PDB entry 8E92 | electron microscopy, 3.96 A resolution | chains C and D of the 4 polymer chains in the assembly

Chain C:
Protein: Glutamate receptor ionotropic, NMDA 1
Source organism: Homo sapiens
UniProt: Q05586 (NMDZ1_HUMAN); residue numbers follow UniProt; this construct covers 1-847
Amino-acid sequence (847 residues; row label = number of the first residue in the row):
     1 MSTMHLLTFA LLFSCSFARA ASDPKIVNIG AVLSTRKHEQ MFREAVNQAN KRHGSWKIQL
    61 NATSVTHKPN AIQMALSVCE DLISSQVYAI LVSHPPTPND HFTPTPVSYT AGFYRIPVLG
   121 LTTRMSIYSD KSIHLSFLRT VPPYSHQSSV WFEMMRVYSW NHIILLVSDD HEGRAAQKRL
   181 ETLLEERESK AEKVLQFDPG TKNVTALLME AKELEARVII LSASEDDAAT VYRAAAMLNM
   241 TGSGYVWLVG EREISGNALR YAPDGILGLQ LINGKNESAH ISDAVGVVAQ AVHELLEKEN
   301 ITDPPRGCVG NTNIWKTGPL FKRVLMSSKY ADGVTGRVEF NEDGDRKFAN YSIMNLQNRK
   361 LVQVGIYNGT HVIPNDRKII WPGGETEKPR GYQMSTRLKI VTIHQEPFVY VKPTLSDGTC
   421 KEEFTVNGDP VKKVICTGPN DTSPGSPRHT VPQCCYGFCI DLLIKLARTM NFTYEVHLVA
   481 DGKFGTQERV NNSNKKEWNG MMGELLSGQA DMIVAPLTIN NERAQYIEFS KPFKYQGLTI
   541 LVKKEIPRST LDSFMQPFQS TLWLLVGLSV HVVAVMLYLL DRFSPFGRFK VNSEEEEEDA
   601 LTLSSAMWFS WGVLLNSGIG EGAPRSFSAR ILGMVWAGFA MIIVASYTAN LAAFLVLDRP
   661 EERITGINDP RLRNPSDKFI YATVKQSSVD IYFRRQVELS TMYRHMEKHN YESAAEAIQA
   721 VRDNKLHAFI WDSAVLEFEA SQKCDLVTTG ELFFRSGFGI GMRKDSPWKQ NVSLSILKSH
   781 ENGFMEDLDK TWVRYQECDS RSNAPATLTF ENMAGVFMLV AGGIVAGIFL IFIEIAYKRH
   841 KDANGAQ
Not modelled in the structure: 1-24, 545-663, 799-847
Construct notes: conflict His5 (Arg in Q05586), Phe9 (Leu in Q05586), Phe17 (Val in Q05586), Ser22 (Cys in Q05586), Asn844 (Arg in Q05586), Gly845 (Arg in Q05586), Ala846 (Lys in Q05586)
Swiss-Prot annotation at these positions:
  - region: Leu603 to Pro624 (Pore-forming)
  - binding site (glycine): Pro516, Thr518, Arg523, Ser688, Asp732
  - glycosylation (N-linked (GlcNAc...) asparagine): Asn61, Asn203, Asn239, Asn276, Asn300, Asn350, Asn368, Asn440, Asn471, Asn491, Asn674, Asn771
Cystine bridges: Cys79-Cys308, Cys420-Cys454, Cys436-Cys455
Glycans and other covalent adducts: N-acetylglucosamine (NAG) linked to Asn61, Asn203, Asn276, Asn350, Asn368, Asn771
What the authors report for this chain:
  - post-translational modification sites: Asn368

Chain D:
Protein: Glutamate receptor ionotropic, NMDA 2C
Source organism: Homo sapiens
UniProt: Q14957 (NMDE3_HUMAN); residue numbers follow UniProt; this construct covers 26-849
Amino-acid sequence (880 residues; numbered -30 to 849; the number before each row is that of its first residue; numbers below 1 keep their minus sign (Met-30 is residue -30)):
   -30 MGTMRLFLLA VLFLFSFARA TGWSHPQFEK GGGSGGGSGG SAWSHPQFEK GALVPRGEQG
    30 MTVAVVFSSS GPPQAQFRAR LTPQSFLDLP LEIQPLTVGV NTTNPSSLLT QICGLLGAAH
    90 VHGIVFEDNV DTEAVAQILD FISSQTHVPI LSISGGSAVV LTPKEPGSAF LQLGVSLEQQ
   150 LQVLFKVLEE YDWSAFAVIT SLHPGHALFL EGVRAVADAS HVSWRLLDVV TLELGPGGPR
   210 ARTQRLLRQL DAPVFVAYCS REEAEVLFAE AAQAGLVGPG HVWLVPNLAL GSTDAPPATF
   270 PVGLISVVTE SWRLSLRQKV RDGVAILALG AHSYWRQHGT LPAPAGDCRV HPGPVSPARE
   330 AFYRHLLNVT WEGRDFSFSP GGYLVQPTMV VIALNRHRLW EMVGRWEHGV LYMKYPVWPR
   390 YSASLQPVVD SRHLTVATLE ERPFVIVESP DPGTGGCVPN TVPCRRQSNH TFSSGDVAPY
   450 TKLCCKGFCI DILKKLARVV KFSYDLYLVT NGKHGKRVRG VWNGMIGEVY YKRADMAIGS
   510 LTINEERSEI VDFSVPFVET GISVMVARSN GTVSPSAFLE PYSPAVWVMM FVMCLTVVAI
   570 TVFMFEYFSP VSYNQNLTRG KKSGGPAFTI GKSVWLLWAL VFNNSVPIEN PRGTTSKIMV
   630 LVWAFFAVIF LASYTANLAA FMIQEQYIDT VSGLSDKKFQ RPQDQYPPFR FGTVPNGSTE
   690 RNIRSNYRDM HTHMVKFNQR SVEDALTSLK MGKLDAFIYD AAVLNYMAGK DEGCKLVTIG
   750 SGKVFATTGY GIAMQKDSHW KRAIDLALLQ FLGDGETQKL ETVWLSGICQ NEKNEVMSSK
   810 LDIDNMAGVF YMLLVAMGLA LLVFAWEHLV YWKLRHSVPN
Not modelled in the structure: -30 to 30, 438-446, 538-658, 799-849
Construct notes: expression tag (-30 to 25)
Swiss-Prot annotation at these positions:
  - region: Lys601 to Pro620 (Pore-forming)
  - binding site (L-glutamate): Ser509, Thr511, Arg516, Ser687, Thr688, Asp729
  - site: Asn612 (Functional determinant of NMDA receptors)
  - glycosylation (N-linked (GlcNAc...) asparagine): Asn70, Asn73, Asn337, Asn438, Asn539, Asn685
Cystine bridges: Cys82-Cys317, Cys426-Cys453, Cys433-Cys454, Cys743-Cys798
Glycans and other covalent adducts: N-acetylglucosamine (NAG) linked to Asn337, Asn685
What the authors report for this chain:
  - mutagenesis - T756C: decreased signaling in response to MTSET
  - higher-order assembly contacts with a neighbouring Glutamate receptor ionotropic, NMDA 1: Thr756

How chain C and chain D interact:
Pairs across the interface - 18 pairs, chain C then chain D:
  Asn70(C) with Cys317(D), hydrogen bond (side chain-backbone); Arg318(D)
  Ala71(C) with Phe110(D), hydrophobic; Gln114(D)
  Ile72(C) with Leu78(D), hydrophobic
  Gln73(C) with Cys317(D)
  Pro106(C) with Phe110(D), hydrophobic
  Tyr109(C) with Gln106(D); Ile107(D), hydrophobic
  Phe113(C) with Pro74(D), hydrophobic
  Lys131(C) with Pro173(D)
  Ser132(C) with Pro173(D)
  Ile133(C) with Pro132(D), hydrophobic
  Cys308(C) with Ser75(D)
  Thr312(C) with Thr71(D); Thr72(D), hydrogen bond (side chain-backbone)
  Asn494(C) with Ala188(D)
  Pro670(C) with Gly796(D)
Interface residues without a listed pair, chain C (22 interface residues in all): Ala75, Leu76, Cys79, Thr105, Tyr114, Ile127, Leu135, Gly310
Interface residues without a listed pair, chain D (22 interface residues in all): Asn73, Thr79, Glu102, Ala103, Val104, Val319, Ile797

Summary:
Chain C and chain D each contribute 22 residues to their interface, with 2 hydrogen bonds. Polar pairs include
Asn70(C)-Cys317(D) and Thr312(C)-Thr72(D). N-acetylglucosamine is covalently linked to Asn61(C), Asn203(C),
Asn276(C), Asn350(C), Asn368(C) and Asn771(C). From the paper: T756C of chain D reduces signaling in response
to MTSET; a modification site at Asn368(C).
Here chain C is Glutamate receptor ionotropic, NMDA 1 and chain D is Glutamate receptor ionotropic, NMDA 2C,
both from Homo sapiens. Entry 8E92 (D-cycloserine and glutamate bound Human GluN1a-GluN2C NMDA receptor in
intact conformation) was determined by electron microscopy, deposited together with 8E93, 8E94, 8E96, 8E97 and
8E98.
